PDB entry 6QLE | electron microscopy, 3.55 A resolution | chains U and Y of the 11 polymer chains in the assembly

# Chain U
Name: Inner kinetochore subunit AME1
Source organism: Saccharomyces cerevisiae
Reference sequence: P38313 (CENPU_YEAST); residue numbers follow UniProt; this construct covers 166-324
Sequence (186 residues; each row starts with the number of its first residue; note: 9 numbers in that range are skipped by the numbering (no residue carries them; nothing is unmodelled there); X marks 27 residues of unknown identity (built as UNK)):
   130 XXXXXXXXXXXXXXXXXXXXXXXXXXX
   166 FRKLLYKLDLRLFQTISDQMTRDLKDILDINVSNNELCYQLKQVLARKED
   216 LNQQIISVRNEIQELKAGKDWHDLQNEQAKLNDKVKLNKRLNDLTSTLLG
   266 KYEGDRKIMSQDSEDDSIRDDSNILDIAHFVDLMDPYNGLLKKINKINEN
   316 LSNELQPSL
Unresolved in the structure: 130, 267-276, 322-324

# Chain Y
Name: Inner kinetochore subunit NKP1
Source organism: Saccharomyces cerevisiae
Reference sequence: Q12493 (NKP1_YEAST); residue numbers follow UniProt; this construct covers 1-238
Sequence (238 residues; row label = number of the first residue in the row):
     1 MTDTYNSISNFIENELTALLSSDDYLMDDLAGELPNEVCRLLKAQVIEKR
    51 KDAMSRGKQDLLSKEIYDNESELRASQSQQIMELVGDIPKYSLGSELRNR
   101 VEGEPQSTSIERLIEDVLKLPQMEVADEEEVEVENDLKVLSEYSNLRKDL
   151 ILKCQALQIGESKLSDILSQTNSINSLTTSIKEASEDDDISEYFATYNGK
   201 LVVALEEMKLLLEEAVKTFGNSPEKREKIKKILSELKK
Unresolved in the structure: 1, 33-34, 124-135
Curated features (UniProtKB/Swiss-Prot):
  - modified residue: Ser222 (Phosphoserine)

# Interface between chain U and chain Y
Pairs across the interface (38; chain U residue first):
  Leu175(U) - Asn36(Y)
  Arg176(U) - Asn36(Y)
  Gln179(U) - Asn36(Y)  hydrogen bond
  Gln179(U) - Arg40(Y)
  Asp183(U) - Arg40(Y)
  Asp191(U) - Arg56(Y)  salt bridge
  Asp194(U) - Arg56(Y)
  Ile195(U) - Arg56(Y)
  Ser198(U) - Arg56(Y)  hydrogen bond (side chain-backbone)
  Ser198(U) - Gly57(Y)  hydrogen bond (side chain-backbone)
  Glu201(U) - Leu61(Y)
  Ser282(U) - Lys163(Y)  hydrogen bond (backbone-side chain)
  Ile283(U) - Ile159(Y)
  Ile283(U) - Lys163(Y)
  Arg284(U) - Ser162(Y)  hydrogen bond
  Asn288(U) - Gln170(Y)
  Ile289(U) - Ser169(Y)
  Ile292(U) - Gln170(Y)
  Ile292(U) - Ile174(Y)  hydrophobic
  Phe295(U) - Phe194(Y)  hydrophobic
  Val296(U) - Leu177(Y)  hydrophobic
  Leu298(U) - Tyr197(Y)  hydrogen bond (backbone-side chain)
  Met299(U) - Leu177(Y)
  Met299(U) - Tyr193(Y)
  Met299(U) - Phe194(Y)  hydrophobic
  Met299(U) - Tyr197(Y)
  Pro301(U) - Ser180(Y)
  Pro301(U) - Ile181(Y)  hydrophobic
  Tyr302(U) - Ser180(Y)
  Tyr302(U) - Glu183(Y)  hydrogen bond
  Tyr302(U) - Ala184(Y)
  Leu305(U) - Tyr197(Y)
  Leu306(U) - Tyr197(Y)
  Lys308(U) - Leu236(Y)
  Ile309(U) - Ala204(Y)  hydrophobic
  Ile312(U) - Ile232(Y)
  Ile312(U) - Glu235(Y)
  Ile312(U) - Leu236(Y)  hydrophobic
Interface residues without a listed pair, chain U (33 interface residues in all): Arg187, Lys190, Leu202, Gln205, Asp285, Asn313, Leu316
Interface residues without a listed pair, chain Y (33 interface residues in all): Tyr5, Ser21, Lys51, Lys64, Ser173, Lys200, Leu201, Leu205, Glu207, Leu211

# In short
The chain U/chain Y interface involves 33 residues from each chain; the contacts include 7 hydrogen bonds and
1 salt bridge. Polar contacts include Asp191(U)-Arg56(Y), Gln179(U)-Asn36(Y) and Ser198(U)-Arg56(Y).
Chain U is Inner kinetochore subunit AME1 and chain Y is Inner kinetochore subunit NKP1, both from
Saccharomyces cerevisiae; the structure, Structure of inner kinetochore CCAN complex, was determined by
electron microscopy, deposited together with 6QLD and 6QLF.
